PDB entry 5VT0 | electron microscopy, 3.78 A resolution | chains H and J of the 7 polymer chains in the assembly

== Chain H ==
Molecule: DNA-directed RNA polymerase subunit alpha
Source organism: Escherichia coli (strain K12)
Notes: EC 2.7.7.6
UniProtKB: P0A7Z4 (RPOA_ECOLI); residues 1-234 here = UniProt positions 1-234
Chain sequence (238 residues; row label = number of the first residue in the row):
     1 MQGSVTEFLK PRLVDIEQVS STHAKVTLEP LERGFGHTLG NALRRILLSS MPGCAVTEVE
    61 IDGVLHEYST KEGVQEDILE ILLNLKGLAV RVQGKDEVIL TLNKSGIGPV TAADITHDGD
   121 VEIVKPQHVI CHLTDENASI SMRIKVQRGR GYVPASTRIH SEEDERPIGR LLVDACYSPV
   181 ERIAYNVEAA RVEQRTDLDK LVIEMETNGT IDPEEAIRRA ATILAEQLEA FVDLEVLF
Unresolved in the structure: 1-5, 159-170, 235-238
Construct notes: expression tag (235-238)
Curated features (UniProtKB/Swiss-Prot):
  - region: Glu162 to Glu165 (Required for interaction with Crp at class II promoters)
  - mutagenesis: Arg45 (R45C: In rpoA112; temperature-sensitive, blocks RNA polymerase assembly), Glu162 to Glu165 (5-fold decrease in CRP-class II promoter-dependent transcription), Glu165 (E165K: 5-fold decrease in CRP-class II promoter-dependent transcription), Arg191 (R191C: In rpoA101; temperature-sensitive)

== Chain J ==
Molecule: DNA-directed RNA polymerase subunit beta'
Source organism: Escherichia coli (strain K12)
Notes: EC 2.7.7.6
UniProtKB: P0A8T7 (RPOC_ECOLI); numbering as in UniProt (aligned over 1-1407)
Chain sequence (1407 residues; row label = number of the first residue in the row):
     1 MKDLLKFLKA QTKTEEFDAI KIALASPDMI RSWSFGEVKK PETINYRTFK PERDGLFCAR
    61 IFGPVKDYEC LCGKYKRLKH RGVICEKCGV EVTQTKVRRE RMGHIELASP TAHIWFLKSL
   121 PSRIGLLLDM PLRDIERVLY FESYVVIEGG MTNLERQQIL TEEQYLDALE EFGDEFDAKM
   181 GAEAIQALLK SMDLEQECEQ LREELNETNS ETKRKKLTKR IKLLEAFVQS GNKPEWMILT
   241 VLPVLPPDLR PLVPLDGGRF ATSDLNDLYR RVINRNNRLK RLLDLAAPDI IVRNEKRMLQ
   301 EAVDALLDNG RRGRAITGSN KRPLKSLADM IKGKQGRFRQ NLLGKRVDYS GRSVITVGPY
   361 LRLHQCGLPK KMALELFKPF IYGKLELRGL ATTIKAAKKM VEREEAVVWD ILDEVIREHP
   421 VLLNRAPTLH RLGIQAFEPV LIEGKAIQLH PLVCAAYNAD FDGDQMAVHV PLTLEAQLEA
   481 RALMMSTNNI LSPANGEPII VPSQDVVLGL YYMTRDCVNA KGEGMVLTGP KEAERLYRSG
   541 LASLHARVKV RITEYEKDAN GELVAKTSLK DTTVGRAILW MIVPKGLPYS IVNQALGKKA
   601 ISKMLNTCYR ILGLKPTVIF ADQIMYTGFA YAARSGASVG IDDMVIPEKK HEIISEAEAE
   661 VAEIQEQFQS GLVTAGERYN KVIDIWAAAN DRVSKAMMDN LQTETVINRD GQEEKQVSFN
   721 SIYMMADSGA RGSAAQIRQL AGMRGLMAKP DGSIIETPIT ANFREGLNVL QYFISTHGAR
   781 KGLADTALKT ANSGYLTRRL VDVAQDLVVT EDDCGTHEGI MMTPVIEGGD VKEPLRDRVL
   841 GRVTAEDVLK PGTADILVPR NTLLHEQWCD LLEENSVDAV KVRSVVSCDT DFGVCAHCYG
   901 RDLARGHIIN KGEAIGVIAA QSIGEPGTQL TMRTFHIGGA ASRAAAESSI QVKNKGSIKL
   961 SNVKSVVNSS GKLVITSRNT ELKLIDEFGR TKESYKVPYG AVLAKGDGEQ VAGGETVANW
  1021 DPHTMPVITE VSGFVRFTDM IDGQTITRQT DELTGLSSLV VLDSAERTAG GKDLRPALKI
  1081 VDAQGNDVLI PGTDMPAQYF LPGKAIVQLE DGVQISSGDT LARIPQESGG TKDITGGLPR
  1141 VADLFEARRP KEPAILAEIS GIVSFGKETK GKRRLVITPV DGSDPYEEMI PKWRQLNVFE
  1201 GERVERGDVI SDGPEAPHDI LRLRGVHAVT RYIVNEVQDV YRLQGVKIND KHIEVIVRQM
  1261 LRKATIVNAG SSDFLEGEQV EYSRVKIANR ELEANGKVGA TYSRDLLGIT KASLATESFI
  1321 SAASFQETTR VLTEAAVAGK RDELRGLKEN VIVGRLIPAG TGYAYHQDRM RRRAAGEAPA
  1381 APQVTAEDAS ASLAELLNAG LGGSDNE
Unresolved in the structure: 1-15, 932-947, 1127-1136, 1376-1407
Curated features (UniProtKB/Swiss-Prot):
  - binding site (Zn(2+)): Cys70, Cys72, Cys85, Cys88, Cys814, Cys888, Cys895, Cys898
  - binding site (Mg(2+)): Asp460, Asp462, Asp464
  - modified residue: Lys983 (N6-acetyllysine)
  - mutagenesis: Gln504 (Q504P: Resistant to antibiotics salinamide A and B), Asn690 (N690D: Resistant to antibiotics salinamide A and B), Met697 (M697V: Resistant to antibiotics salinamide A and B), Ala735 (A735T: Resistant to antibiotics salinamide A and B), Arg738 (R738C/H/P/S: Resistant to antibiotics salinamide A and B), Ala748 (A748E: Resistant to antibiotics salinamide A and B), Pro758 (P758S/T: Resistant to antibiotics salinamide A and B), Phe763 (F763C: Resistant to antibiotics salinamide A and B), Ser775 (S775A: Resistant to antibiotics salinamide A and B), Ala779 (A779T/V: Resistant to antibiotics salinamide A and B), Arg780 (R780C: Resistant to antibiotics salinamide A and B), Gly782 (G782A/C: Resistant to antibiotics salinamide A and B), 1 further mutagenesis entry in UniProt
Ion coordination: Zn2+ site 1: Cys70, Cys72, Cys85, Cys88; Mg2+: Asp460, Asp462, Asp464; Zn2+ site 2: Cys888, Cys895, Cys898

== Interface between chain H and chain J ==
Contacting residue pairs - 18 pairs, chain H then chain J:
  Arg44(H) - Arg538(J)
  Leu48(H) - Arg535(J)
  Leu48(H) - Ser539(J)
  Glu80(H) - Leu569(J)
  Leu83(H) - Val526(J)  hydrophobic
  Asn84(H) - Arg551(J)  hydrogen bond
  Tyr152(H) - Leu541(J)  hydrophobic
  Cys176(H) - Arg535(J)  hydrogen bond
  Val180(H) - Arg535(J)
  Glu181(H) - Lys531(J)  salt bridge
  Glu181(H) - Arg535(J)  hydrogen bond (backbone-side chain)
  Arg182(H) - Glu534(J)
  Arg182(H) - Met581(J)
  Arg191(H) - Asp410(J)  salt bridge
  Arg191(H) - Asp413(J)  salt bridge
  Gln194(H) - Ala406(J)
  Thr196(H) - Glu443(J)
  Glu206(H) - Lys531(J)  salt bridge
Other interface residues (no listed pair), chain H (16 interface residues in all): Lys86, Asp197

== Summary ==
Chain H and chain J form an interface of 16 and 14 residues respectively, with 3 hydrogen bonds and 4 salt
bridges. Polar pairs include Glu181(H)-Lys531(J), Arg191(H)-Asp410(J) and Arg191(H)-Asp413(J).
Chain H is DNA-directed RNA polymerase subunit alpha and chain J is DNA-directed RNA polymerase subunit beta',
both from Escherichia coli (strain K12); the structure, Escherichia coli 6S RNA derivative in complex with
Escherichia coli RNA polymerase sigma70-holoenzyme, was determined by electron microscopy.
